Entry 5AY8 (X-ray diffraction, 2.80 A resolution); this record covers chains D and I of the 10 polymer chains in the assembly.

# Chain D
Name: Histone H2B type 1-J
Source organism: Homo sapiens
UniProt: P06899 (H2B1J_HUMAN); residues 0-125 here correspond to UniProt positions 1-126 (UniProt number = residue number + 1)
Sequence (129 residues; numbered -3 to 125; the number before each row is that of its first residue; numbers below 1 keep their minus sign (Gly-3 is residue -3)):
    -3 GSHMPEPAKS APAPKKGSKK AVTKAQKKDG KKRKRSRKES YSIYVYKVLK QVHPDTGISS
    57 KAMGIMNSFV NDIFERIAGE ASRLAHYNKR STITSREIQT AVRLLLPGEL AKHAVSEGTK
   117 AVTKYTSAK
Not modelled in the structure: -3 to 32, 125
Sequence notes: expression tag (-3 to -1)
Swiss-Prot annotation at these positions:
  - modified residue: Pro1 (N-acetylproline), Glu2 (ADP-ribosyl glutamic acid), Lys5 (N6-(2-hydroxyisobutyryl)lysine), Ser6 (ADP-ribosylserine), Lys11 (N6-(beta-hydroxybutyryl)lysine), Lys12 (N6-(2-hydroxyisobutyryl)lysine), Ser14 (Phosphoserine), Lys15 (N6-acetyllysine), Lys16 (N6-(beta-hydroxybutyryl)lysine), Lys20 (N6-(2-hydroxyisobutyryl)lysine), Lys23 (N6-(2-hydroxyisobutyryl)lysine), Lys24 (N6-(2-hydroxyisobutyryl)lysine), Lys34 (N6-(2-hydroxyisobutyryl)lysine), Glu35 (PolyADP-ribosyl glutamic acid), Ser36 (Phosphoserine), Lys43 (N6-(2-hydroxyisobutyryl)lysine), Lys46 (N6-(2-hydroxyisobutyryl)lysine), Lys57 (N6,N6-dimethyllysine), Arg79 (Dimethylated arginine), Lys85 (N6,N6,N6-trimethyllysine) and 6 more in UniProt
  - glycosylation: Ser112 (O-linked (GlcNAc) serine)
  - cross-link (Glycyl lysine isopeptide (Lys-Gly)): Lys5 (interchain with G-Cter in SUMO2), Lys20 (interchain with G-Cter in SUMO2), Lys34 (interchain with G-Cter in ubiquitin), Lys120 (interchain with G-Cter in ubiquitin)

# Chain I
Molecule: 146-nt DNA strand
Source organism: Homo sapiens
Sequence (146 nucleotides; numbered 1 to 146; the number before each row is that of its first residue):
     1 ATCAATATCC ACCTGCAGAT TCTACCAAAA GTGTATTTGG AAACTGCTCC ATCAAAAGGC
    61 ATGTTCAGCT GAATTCAGCT GAACATGCCT TTTGATGGAG CAGTTTCCAA ATACACTTTT
   121 GGTAGAATCT GCAGGTGGAT ATTGAT
Not modelled in the structure: 146

# Interface between chain D and chain I
Residue-residue contacts - 12 pairs, chain D then chain I:
  Arg33(D) with DA27(I), sugar contact
  Tyr42(D) with DT20(I), hydrogen bond to the phosphate
  Gly53(D) with DT20(I), phosphate contact
  Ile54(D) with DA19(I), phosphate contact; DT20(I), hydrogen bond to the phosphate
  Ser55(D) with DA19(I), phosphate contact
  Ser56(D) with DA19(I), hydrogen bond to the phosphate
  Arg86(D) with DG39(I), phosphate contact; DG40(I), salt bridge to the phosphate
  Ser87(D) with DT38(I), phosphate contact; DG39(I), hydrogen bond to the phosphate
  Thr88(D) with DG39(I), hydrogen bond to the phosphate
Interface residues without a listed pair, chain D (11 interface residues in all): Glu35, Lys85
Interface residues without a listed pair, chain I (8 interface residues in all): DT21, DA29

# Summary
Chain D and chain I form an interface of 11 and 8 residues respectively, with 5 hydrogen bonds and 1 salt
bridge. Polar pairs include Tyr42(D)-DT20(I), Ile54(D)-DT20(I) and Ser56(D)-DA19(I).
Chain D is Histone H2B type 1-J and chain I is a 146-nt DNA strand, both from Homo sapiens; the structure,
Crystal structure of human nucleosome containing H3.Y, was determined by X-ray diffraction.
